PDB entry 7V2M | electron microscopy, 3.40 A resolution | chains A and L of the 23 polymer chains in the assembly

# Chain A
Molecule: 16s ribosomal RNA
Source organism: Thermus thermophilus HB8
Sequence (1522 nucleotides; each row starts with the number of its first residue):
     1 UUUGUUGGAG AGUUUGAUCC UGGCUCAGGG UGAACGCUGG CGGCGUGCCU AAGACAUGCA
    61 AGUCGUGCGG GCCGCGGGGU UUUACUCCGU GGUCAGCGGC GGACGGGUGA GUAACGCGUG
   121 GGUGACCUAC CCGGAAGAGG GGGACAACCC GGGGAAACUC GGGCUAAUCC CCCAUGUGGA
   181 CCCGCCCCUU GGGGUGUGUC CAAAGGGCUU UGCCCGCUUC CGGAUGGGCC CGCGUCCCAU
   241 CAGCUAGUUG GUGGGGUAAU GGCCCACCAA GGCGACGACG GGUAGCCGGU CUGAGAGGAU
   301 GGCCGGCCAC AGGGGCACUG AGACACGGGC CCCACUCCUA CGGGAGGCAG CAGUUAGGAA
   361 UCUUCCGCAA UGGGCGCAAG CCUGACGGAG CGACGCCGCU UGGAGGAAGA AGCCCUUCGG
   421 GGUGUAAACU CCUGAACCCG GGACGAAACC CCCGACGAGG GGACUGACGG UACCGGGGUA
   481 AUAGCGCCGG CCAACUCCGU GCCAGCAGCC GCGGUAAUAC GGAGGGCGCG AGCGUUACCC
   541 GGAUUCACUG GGCGUAAAGG GCGUGUAGGC GGCCUGGGGC GUCCCAUGUG AAAGACCACG
   601 GCUCAACCGU GGGGGAGCGU GGGAUACGCU CAGGCUAGAC GGUGGGAGAG GGUGGUGGAA
   661 UUCCCGGAGU AGCGGUGAAA UGCGCAGAUA CCGGGAGGAA CGCCGAUGGC GAAGGCAGCC
   721 ACCUGGUCCA CCCGUGACGC UGAGGCGCGA AAGCGUGGGG AGCAAACCGG AUUAGAUACC
   781 CGGGUAGUCC ACGCCCUAAA CGAUGCGCGC UAGGUCUCUG GGUCUCCUGG GGGCCGAAGC
   841 UAACGCGUUA AGCGCGCCGC CUGGGGAGUA CGGCCGCAAG GCUGAAACUC AAAGGAAUUG
   901 ACGGGGGCCC GCACAAGCGG UGGAGCAUGU GGUUUAAUUC GAAGCAACGC GAAGAACCUU
   961 ACCAGGCCUU GACAUGCUAG GGAACCCGGG UGAAAGCCUG GGGUGCCCCG CGAGGGGAGC
  1021 CCUAGCACAG GUGCUGCAUG GCCGUCGUCA GCUCGUGCCG UGAGGUGUUG GGUUAAGUCC
  1081 CGCAACGAGC GCAACCCCCG CCGUUAGUUG CCAGCGGUUC GGCCGGGCAC UCUAACGGGA
  1141 CUGCCCGCGA AAGCGGGAGG AAGGAGGGGA CGACGUCUGG UCAGCAUGGC CCUUACGGCC
  1201 UGGGCGACAC ACGUGCUACA AUGCCCACUA CAAAGCGAUG CCACCCGGCA ACGGGGAGCU
  1261 AAUCGCAAAA AGGUGGGCCC AGUUCGGAUU GGGGUCUGCA ACCCGACCCC AUGAAGCCGG
  1321 AAUCGCUAGU AAUCGCGGAU CAGCCAUGCC GCGGUGAAUA CGUUCCCGGG CCUUGUACAC
  1381 ACCGCCCGUC ACGCCAUGGG AGCGGGCUCU ACCCGAAGUC GCCGGGAGCC UACGGGCAGG
  1441 CGCCGAGGGU AGGGCCCGUG ACUGGGGCGA AGUCGUAACA AGGUAGCUGU ACCGGAAGGU
  1501 GCGGCUGGAU CACCUCCUUU CU
Disordered / not traced: 1-4, 774-779, 1381-1386, 1477-1483, 1510-1522
Reported in the primary citation:
  - contacts within the chain: C1493/G1498
  - mutagenesis - A901G: decreased catalytic activity

# Chain L
Protein: 30S ribosomal protein S12
Source organism: Thermus thermophilus HB8
UniProt: Q5SHN3 (RS12_THET8); residues 1-132 here = UniProt positions 1-132
Chain sequence (132 residues; each row starts with the number of its first residue):
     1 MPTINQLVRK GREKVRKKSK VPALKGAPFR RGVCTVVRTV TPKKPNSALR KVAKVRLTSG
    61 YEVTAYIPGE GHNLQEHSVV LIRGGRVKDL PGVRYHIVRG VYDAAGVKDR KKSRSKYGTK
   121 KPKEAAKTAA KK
Disordered / not traced: 1, 126-132
Swiss-Prot annotation at these positions:
  - modified residue: Asp-89 (3-methylthioaspartic acid)

# Interface between chain A and chain L
Contacting residue pairs - 114 pairs, chain A then chain L:
  A33(A) with Pro-28(L), base contact
  A34(A) with Phe-29(L), base contact
  C35(A) with Phe-29(L), sugar contact; Val-98(L), sugar contact
  G36(A) with Arg-114(L), sugar contact; Ser-115(L), hydrogen bond to the sugar; Gly-118(L), sugar contact
  C37(A) with Arg-114(L), hydrogen bond to the sugar; Ser-115(L), sugar contact; Thr-119(L), sugar contact; Lys-120(L), salt bridge to the phosphate; Lys-121(L), phosphate contact
  U38(A) with Lys-120(L), phosphate contact; Lys-121(L), hydrogen bond to the phosphate
  C238(A) with Glu-13(L), phosphate contact
  A299(A) with Lys-14(L), salt bridge to the phosphate
  G358(A) with Arg-31(L), salt bridge to the phosphate; Thr-58(L), phosphate contact
  A359(A) with Ala-27(L), base contact; Pro-28(L), base contact; Phe-29(L), base contact; Arg-30(L), phosphate contact; Arg-31(L), salt bridge to the phosphate; Thr-58(L), hydrogen bond to the phosphate; Leu-81(L), sugar contact; Tyr-102(L), phosphate contact
  G484(A) with Lys-121(L), sugar contact
  C485(A) with Arg-114(L), salt bridge to the phosphate; Ser-115(L), phosphate contact; Lys-121(L), salt bridge to the phosphate
  G486(A) with Lys-112(L), phosphate contact; Ser-113(L), phosphate contact; Arg-114(L), hydrogen bond to the phosphate; Ser-115(L), hydrogen bond to the phosphate; Lys-116(L), phosphate contact
  C487(A) with Ser-113(L), hydrogen bond to the phosphate; Lys-116(L), salt bridge to the phosphate
  C502(A) with Ser-47(L), hydrogen bond to the sugar
  C503(A) with Ser-47(L), hydrogen bond to the phosphate
  A504(A) with Ala-48(L), phosphate contact; Leu-49(L), hydrogen bond to the phosphate; Lys-51(L), salt bridge to the phosphate; Glu-70(L), phosphate contact
  G505(A) with Arg-50(L), hydrogen bond to the base; Lys-51(L), salt bridge to the phosphate; Gly-69(L), phosphate contact; Glu-70(L), phosphate contact
  C506(A) with Asn-46(L), base contact; Arg-50(L), base contact; Tyr-66(L), hydrogen bond to the phosphate; Pro-68(L), phosphate contact; Gly-69(L), hydrogen bond to the phosphate; Tyr-117(L), hydrogen bond to the phosphate
  A507(A) with Arg-50(L), base contact; Val-87(L), base contact; Lys-88(L), base contact; Asp-89(L), base contact; Tyr-117(L), phosphate contact
  C509(A) with Lys-88(L), phosphate contact
  C510(A) with Lys-88(L), salt bridge to the phosphate
  G511(A) with Asn-46(L), hydrogen bond to the base
  C512(A) with Asn-46(L), hydrogen bond to the base
  G513(A) with Asn-46(L), base contact; Ser-47(L), hydrogen bond to the base
  G521(A) with Arg-110(L), salt bridge to the phosphate
  G522(A) with Arg-110(L), phosphate contact; Lys-111(L), hydrogen bond to the phosphate; Lys-112(L), phosphate contact
  A523(A) with Lys-111(L), phosphate contact; Lys-112(L), salt bridge to the phosphate
  G534(A) with Ser-115(L), base contact; Lys-116(L), sugar contact
  U535(A) with Arg-83(L), sugar contact
  U536(A) with Pro-28(L), hydrogen bond to the sugar; Arg-83(L), sugar contact; Gly-84(L), hydrogen bond to the sugar
  A537(A) with Val-21(L), sugar contact; Leu-24(L), sugar contact; Pro-28(L), sugar contact
  C538(A) with Ser-19(L), phosphate contact; Val-21(L), phosphate contact
  C539(A) with Lys-17(L), salt bridge to the phosphate
  C546(A) with Arg-12(L), base contact; Glu-13(L), hydrogen bond to the sugar; Val-15(L), base contact
  A547(A) with Arg-12(L), hydrogen bond to the base
  C548(A) with Leu-7(L), phosphate contact; Arg-12(L), salt bridge to the phosphate
  G551(A) with Pro-2(L), base contact; Arg-12(L), hydrogen bond to the base
  G552(A) with Pro-2(L), base contact
  G569(A) with Asn-5(L), hydrogen bond to the sugar
  C857(A) with Asn-5(L), phosphate contact
  C858(A) with Thr-3(L), hydrogen bond to the phosphate; Asn-5(L), hydrogen bond to the phosphate; Gln-6(L), phosphate contact; Arg-9(L), salt bridge to the phosphate
  G859(A) with Gln-6(L), hydrogen bond to the phosphate; Arg-9(L), salt bridge to the phosphate; Lys-10(L), salt bridge to the phosphate
  C860(A) with Pro-2(L), base contact
  U862(A) with Arg-12(L), base contact
  A887(A) with Lys-18(L), phosphate contact
  C888(A) with Lys-18(L), salt bridge to the phosphate
  U889(A) with Arg-94(L), salt bridge to the phosphate
  C890(A) with Lys-43(L), salt bridge to the phosphate
  A891(A) with Lys-43(L), salt bridge to the phosphate; Lys-88(L), phosphate contact
  C1394(A) with Arg-38(L), salt bridge to the phosphate; Lys-54(L), phosphate contact
  C1395(A) with Lys-54(L), salt bridge to the phosphate
  C1468(A) with Pro-91(L), sugar contact
  G1469(A) with Lys-43(L), phosphate contact
  A1470(A) with Lys-44(L), phosphate contact
Interface residues without a listed pair, chain A (61 interface residues in all): G298, A360, G508, C540, C861, C1387
Interface residues without a listed pair, chain L (67 interface residues in all): Pro-22, Gly-26, Pro-42, Pro-45, Gly-71, Gly-85, Arg-86, Gly-100, Asp-109

# Overview
The interface between chain A and chain L involves 61 residues on one side and 67 on the other; the contacts
include 27 hydrogen bonds and 23 salt bridges. Polar pairs include G505(A)/Arg-50(L), G511(A)/Asn-46(L) and
C512(A)/Asn-46(L). The paper reports that A901G of chain A reduces catalytic activity; contacts within the
chain involving C1493(A) and G1498(A).
Chain A is 16s ribosomal RNA and chain L is 30S ribosomal protein S12, both from Thermus thermophilus HB8; the
structure, T.thermophilus 30S ribosome with KsgA, class K1k4, was determined by electron microscopy together
with 7V2L, 7V2N, 7V2O, 7V2P and 7V2Q from the same study.
